Entry 6RE6 (electron microscopy, 3.40 A resolution); this record covers chains G and H of the 31 polymer chains in the assembly.

[Chain G (and H)]
Name: Mitochondrial ATP synthase subunit c
Organism: Polytomella sp. Pringsheim 198.80
Notes: chain H of this document is another copy of the same molecule, construct and numbering; everything in this record applies to it too
UniProt: D7P7X5 (D7P7X5_9CHLO); residue numbers follow UniProt; this construct covers 1-127
Sequence (127 residues; each row starts with the number of its first residue):
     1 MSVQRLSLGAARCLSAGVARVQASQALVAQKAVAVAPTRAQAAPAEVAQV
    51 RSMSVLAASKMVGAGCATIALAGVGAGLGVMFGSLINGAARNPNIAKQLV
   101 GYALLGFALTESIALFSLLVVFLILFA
Disordered / not traced: 1-53

[Chain G / chain H interface]
Contacting residue pairs (79; chain G residue first):
  Ala-57(G) with Leu-56(H)
  Ala-58(G) with Val-55(H); Leu-56(H), hydrophobic; Ser-59(H), hydrogen bond (backbone-side chain)
  Met-61(G) with Ser-59(H); Lys-60(H); Gly-63(H); Ile-124(H)
  Val-62(G) with Ser-59(H); Val-62(H), hydrophobic; Gly-63(H)
  Gly-65(G) with Gly-63(H); Cys-66(H); Ala-67(H), hydrogen bond (backbone-backbone); Ile-124(H)
  Cys-66(G) with Cys-66(H)
  Thr-68(G) with Ala-67(H); Ala-70(H); Ser-117(H); Val-120(H)
  Ile-69(G) with Cys-66(H)
  Leu-71(G) with Ala-70(H), hydrophobic; Ile-113(H), hydrophobic; Phe-116(H), hydrophobic; Ser-117(H)
  Ala-72(G) with Ala-70(H); Gly-73(H)
  Val-74(G) with Ile-113(H), hydrophobic
  Gly-75(G) with Gly-73(H); Gly-77(H); Thr-110(H)
  Ala-76(G) with Gly-73(H), hydrogen bond (backbone-backbone); Gly-77(H)
  Leu-78(G) with Leu-109(H); Thr-110(H); Ile-113(H), hydrophobic
  Gly-79(G) with Gly-77(H); Val-80(H); Met-81(H)
  Val-80(G) with Val-80(H), hydrophobic
  Phe-82(G) with Met-81(H); Gly-106(H); Leu-109(H), hydrophobic; Thr-110(H)
  Gly-83(G) with Met-81(H); Ser-84(H), hydrogen bond (backbone-side chain)
  Ile-86(G) with Met-81(H), hydrophobic; Ser-84(H); Leu-85(H), hydrophobic; Leu-99(H); Ala-103(H), hydrophobic
  Asn-87(G) with Ser-84(H); Asn-87(H); Gly-88(H)
  Ala-89(G) with Ile-95(H); Leu-99(H); Tyr-102(H), hydrophobic
  Ala-90(G) with Gly-88(H); Asn-92(H), hydrogen bond (backbone-side chain); Ile-95(H), hydrophobic; Leu-99(H), hydrophobic
  Arg-91(G) with Arg-91(H)
  Pro-93(G) with Ile-95(H), hydrophobic
  Ala-96(G) with Gln-98(H); Tyr-102(H)
  Lys-97(G) with Tyr-102(H), hydrogen bond
  Val-100(G) with Tyr-102(H), hydrophobic
  Leu-104(G) with Leu-109(H), hydrophobic
  Phe-107(G) with Leu-109(H)
  Glu-111(G) with Ser-112(H), hydrogen bond; Ile-113(H); Phe-116(H)
  Leu-118(G) with Phe-116(H), hydrophobic; Val-120(H), hydrophobic
  Val-121(G) with Val-120(H), hydrophobic
  Phe-122(G) with Leu-123(H), hydrophobic
  Leu-125(G) with Leu-123(H), hydrophobic; Ile-124(H), hydrophobic
  Phe-126(G) with Leu-123(H), hydrophobic
Other interface residues (no listed pair), chain G (40 interface residues in all): Ser-54, Ala-64, Ser-84, Leu-85, Ala-114
Other interface residues (no listed pair), chain H (38 interface residues in all): Ile-69, Val-74, Leu-105, Ala-127

[Summary]
40 residues of chain G face 38 of chain H across their interface; the contacts include 7 hydrogen bonds. Polar
pairs include Ala-58(G)/Ser-59(H), Gly-83(G)/Ser-84(H) and Ala-90(G)/Asn-92(H).
Both chains are Mitochondrial ATP synthase subunit c (Polytomella sp. Pringsheim 198.80). Entry 6RE6 (Cryo-EM
structure of Polytomella F-ATP synthase, Rotary substate 2C, monomer-masked refinement) was determined by
electron microscopy, deposited together with 6RD4, 6RD5, 6RD6, 6RD7, 6RD8, 6RD9 and 46 further entries.
